PDB entry 8Q5H | electron microscopy, 4.50 A resolution (low resolution: residue-level contacts below are approximate; hydrogen-bond / salt-bridge calls are withheld) | chains A and B of the 7 polymer chains in the assembly

# Chain A
Molecule: Protein MIS12 homolog
From: Homo sapiens
UniProt: Q9H081 (MIS12_HUMAN); numbering as in UniProt (aligned over 1-205)
Amino-acid sequence (205 residues; numbered 1 to 205; the number before each row is that of its first residue):
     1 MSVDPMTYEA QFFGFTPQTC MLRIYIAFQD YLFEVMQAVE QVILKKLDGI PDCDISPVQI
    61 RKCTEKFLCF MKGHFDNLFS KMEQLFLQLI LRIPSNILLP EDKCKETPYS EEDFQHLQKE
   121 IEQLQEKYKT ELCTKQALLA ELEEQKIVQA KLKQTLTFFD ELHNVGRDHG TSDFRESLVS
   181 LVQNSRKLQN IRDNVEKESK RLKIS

# Chain B
Molecule: Polyamine-modulated factor 1
From: Homo sapiens
UniProt: Q6P1K2 (PMF1_HUMAN); residue numbers follow UniProt; this construct covers 1-205
Amino-acid sequence (205 residues; row label = number of the first residue in the row):
     1 MAEASSANLG SGCEEKRHEG SSSESVPPGT TISRVKLLDT MVDTFLQKLV AAGSYQRFTD
    61 CYKCFYQLQP AMTQQIYDKF IAQLQTSIRE EISDIKEEGN LEAVLNALDK IVEEGKVRKE
   121 PAWRPSGIPE KDLHSVMAPY FLQQRDTLRR HVQKQEAENQ QLADAVLAGR RQVEELQLQV
   181 QAQQQAWQAL HREQRELVAV LREPE
Disordered / not traced: 1-31

# Interface between chain A and chain B
Contacting residue pairs (92; chain A residue first):
  Tyr8(A) with Arg124(B); Pro125(B)
  Phe12(A) with Val104(B); Leu108(B); Ile111(B)
  Phe13(A) with Val104(B)
  Phe15(A) with Leu101(B)
  Phe28(A) with Ile88(B)
  Leu32(A) with Phe80(B); Leu84(B)
  Val35(A) with Phe80(B); Leu84(B)
  Met36(A) with Phe80(B)
  Val39(A) with Ile76(B)
  Val42(A) with Ile76(B)
  Ile43(A) with Phe65(B); Leu68(B)
  Lys46(A) with Leu68(B)
  Asp54(A) with Gln67(B)
  Ile55(A) with Cys64(B); Phe65(B)
  Lys66(A) with Arg57(B)
  Phe67(A) with Arg57(B); Cys61(B)
  Phe70(A) with Arg57(B)
  Met71(A) with Arg57(B)
  Phe75(A) with Leu49(B)
  Leu78(A) with Phe45(B); Leu49(B)
  Met82(A) with Met41(B); Phe45(B)
  Phe86(A) with Met41(B); Val42(B)
  Ile90(A) with Arg34(B); Leu38(B)
  Ser95(A) with Ala122(B)
  Asn96(A) with Gly115(B); Arg118(B); Lys119(B)
  Ile97(A) with Ile111(B); Val112(B); Gly115(B)
  Leu98(A) with Ile111(B); Ala122(B); Trp123(B)
  Pro100(A) with Ile111(B)
  Asp102(A) with Arg124(B)
  Lys103(A) with Glu114(B)
  Lys105(A) with Ser135(B)
  Glu111(A) with Glu130(B)
  Phe114(A) with His134(B); Met137(B)
  Leu117(A) with Phe141(B); Arg145(B)
  Gln118(A) with Phe141(B)
  Glu120(A) with Arg145(B)
  Ile121(A) with Phe141(B); Arg145(B)
  Leu124(A) with Leu148(B); Arg149(B)
  Gln125(A) with Leu148(B)
  Tyr128(A) with His151(B); Val152(B)
  Glu131(A) with Gln155(B); Glu156(B); Asn159(B)
  Leu132(A) with Gln155(B)
  Thr134(A) with Asn159(B)
  Lys135(A) with Gln155(B); Glu158(B)
  Leu138(A) with Val166(B)
  Leu142(A) with Leu162(B); Val166(B)
  Gln145(A) with Val166(B); Gly169(B); Arg170(B)
  Gln149(A) with Gln172(B)
  Leu152(A) with Val173(B); Leu176(B)
  Phe159(A) with Val180(B); Gln183(B)
  Leu162(A) with Trp187(B)
  His163(A) with Gln183(B)
  Phe174(A) with Trp187(B)
  Arg175(A) with Ala189(B); Glu193(B)
  Leu178(A) with Leu190(B); Gln194(B)
  Val179(A) with Glu193(B)
  Val182(A) with Glu193(B); Glu196(B)
  Gln189(A) with Val200(B)
Interface residues without a listed pair, chain A (70 interface residues in all): Ile60, Leu68, His74, Phe79, Leu85, Leu91, Ile93, Leu99, Glu106, Pro108, Ser185, Arg186
Interface residues without a listed pair, chain B (73 interface residues in all): Lys48, Ala52, Gln83, Ser87, Glu91, Leu105, Ala107, Glu120, Pro121, Lys131, Leu142, Ala163, Leu197, Leu201

# In short
70 residues of chain A face 73 of chain B across their interface.
Here chain A is Protein MIS12 homolog and chain B is Polyamine-modulated factor 1, both from Homo sapiens.
Entry 8Q5H (Human KMN network (outer kinetochore)) was determined by electron microscopy.
